3RAF - chains A and E of the 8 polymer chains in the assembly; structure by X-ray diffraction, 3.24 A resolution.

# Chain A
Molecule: DNA topoisomerase 4 subunit A
From: Streptococcus pneumoniae
Notes: EC 5.99.1.-
Reference sequence: P72525 (PARC_STRPN); numbering as in UniProt (aligned over 1-488)
Sequence (496 residues; numbered 1 to 496; the number before each row is that of its first residue):
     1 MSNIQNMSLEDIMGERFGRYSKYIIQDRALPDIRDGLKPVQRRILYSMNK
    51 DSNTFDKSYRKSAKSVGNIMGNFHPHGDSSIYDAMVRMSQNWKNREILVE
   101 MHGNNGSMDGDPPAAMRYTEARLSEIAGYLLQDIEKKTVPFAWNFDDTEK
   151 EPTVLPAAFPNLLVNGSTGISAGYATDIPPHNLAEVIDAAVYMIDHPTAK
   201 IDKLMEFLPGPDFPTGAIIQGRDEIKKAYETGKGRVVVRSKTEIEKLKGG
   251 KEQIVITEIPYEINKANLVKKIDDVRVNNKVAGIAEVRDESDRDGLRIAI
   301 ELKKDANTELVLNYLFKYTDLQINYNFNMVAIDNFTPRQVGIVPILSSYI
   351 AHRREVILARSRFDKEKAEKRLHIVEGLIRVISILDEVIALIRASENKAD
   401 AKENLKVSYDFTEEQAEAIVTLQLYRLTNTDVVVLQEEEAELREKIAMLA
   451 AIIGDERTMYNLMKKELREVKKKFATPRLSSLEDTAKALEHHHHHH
Not modelled in the structure: 1-2, 485-496
Differences from the reference sequence: expression tag (489-496)
Bound ions: Mg2+: Phe316, Thr319, Gln322
UniProt features mapped onto this chain:
  - active site: Tyr118 (O-(5'-phospho-DNA)-tyrosine intermediate)
  - site: Lys38 (Interaction with DNA), His74 (Interaction with DNA), His76 (Interaction with DNA), Arg87 (Interaction with DNA), Lys93 (Interaction with DNA), Arg117 (Transition state stabilizer)

# Chain E
Molecule: 7-nt DNA strand
Sequence (7 nucleotides; row label = number of the first residue in the row):
     9 CATGAAT

# How chain A and chain E interact
Contacting residue pairs - 21 pairs, chain A then chain E:
  Arg28(A) with DA14(E), salt bridge to the phosphate
  Lys38(A) with DG12(E), phosphate contact; DA13(E), salt bridge to the phosphate
  Val40(A) with DA13(E), sugar contact; DA14(E), phosphate contact
  His74(A) with DA14(E), salt bridge to the phosphate
  His76(A) with DA14(E), hydrogen bond to the phosphate; DT15(E), salt bridge to the phosphate
  Gly77(A) with DT15(E), hydrogen bond to the phosphate
  Ser80(A) with DA14(E), phosphate contact; DT15(E), phosphate contact
  Ala84(A) with DA13(E), phosphate contact
  Arg87(A) with DG12(E), salt bridge to the phosphate; DA13(E), phosphate contact
  Lys93(A) with DG12(E), salt bridge to the phosphate
  Thr168(A) with DG12(E), sugar contact; DA13(E), phosphate contact
  Ile170(A) with DT11(E), base contact; DG12(E), base contact
  Glu262(A) with DT11(E), phosphate contact; DG12(E), phosphate contact
Interface residues without a listed pair, chain A (16 interface residues in all): Asp27, Pro75, Ser79

# Overview
The interface between chain A and chain E involves 16 residues on one side and 5 on the other; the contacts
include 2 hydrogen bonds and 6 salt bridges. Polar contacts include His76(A)-DA14(E), Gly77(A)-DT15(E) and
Arg28(A)-DA14(E).
Here chain A is DNA topoisomerase 4 subunit A (Streptococcus pneumoniae) and chain E is a 7-nt DNA strand.
Entry 3RAF (Quinazolinedione-DNA cleavage complex of type IV topoisomerase from S. pneumoniae) was determined
by X-ray diffraction.
